9ML7 - chains A and H of the 5 polymer chains in the assembly; structure by electron microscopy, 3.20 A resolution.

Chain A:
Molecule: Spike glycoprotein
From: Severe acute respiratory syndrome coronavirus 2
UniProtKB: P0DTC2 (SPIKE_SARS2); residue numbers follow UniProt; this construct covers 1-676, 680-1213
Chain sequence (1256 residues; each row starts with the number of its first residue; note: 3 numbers in that range are skipped by the numbering (no residue carries them; nothing is unmodelled there)):
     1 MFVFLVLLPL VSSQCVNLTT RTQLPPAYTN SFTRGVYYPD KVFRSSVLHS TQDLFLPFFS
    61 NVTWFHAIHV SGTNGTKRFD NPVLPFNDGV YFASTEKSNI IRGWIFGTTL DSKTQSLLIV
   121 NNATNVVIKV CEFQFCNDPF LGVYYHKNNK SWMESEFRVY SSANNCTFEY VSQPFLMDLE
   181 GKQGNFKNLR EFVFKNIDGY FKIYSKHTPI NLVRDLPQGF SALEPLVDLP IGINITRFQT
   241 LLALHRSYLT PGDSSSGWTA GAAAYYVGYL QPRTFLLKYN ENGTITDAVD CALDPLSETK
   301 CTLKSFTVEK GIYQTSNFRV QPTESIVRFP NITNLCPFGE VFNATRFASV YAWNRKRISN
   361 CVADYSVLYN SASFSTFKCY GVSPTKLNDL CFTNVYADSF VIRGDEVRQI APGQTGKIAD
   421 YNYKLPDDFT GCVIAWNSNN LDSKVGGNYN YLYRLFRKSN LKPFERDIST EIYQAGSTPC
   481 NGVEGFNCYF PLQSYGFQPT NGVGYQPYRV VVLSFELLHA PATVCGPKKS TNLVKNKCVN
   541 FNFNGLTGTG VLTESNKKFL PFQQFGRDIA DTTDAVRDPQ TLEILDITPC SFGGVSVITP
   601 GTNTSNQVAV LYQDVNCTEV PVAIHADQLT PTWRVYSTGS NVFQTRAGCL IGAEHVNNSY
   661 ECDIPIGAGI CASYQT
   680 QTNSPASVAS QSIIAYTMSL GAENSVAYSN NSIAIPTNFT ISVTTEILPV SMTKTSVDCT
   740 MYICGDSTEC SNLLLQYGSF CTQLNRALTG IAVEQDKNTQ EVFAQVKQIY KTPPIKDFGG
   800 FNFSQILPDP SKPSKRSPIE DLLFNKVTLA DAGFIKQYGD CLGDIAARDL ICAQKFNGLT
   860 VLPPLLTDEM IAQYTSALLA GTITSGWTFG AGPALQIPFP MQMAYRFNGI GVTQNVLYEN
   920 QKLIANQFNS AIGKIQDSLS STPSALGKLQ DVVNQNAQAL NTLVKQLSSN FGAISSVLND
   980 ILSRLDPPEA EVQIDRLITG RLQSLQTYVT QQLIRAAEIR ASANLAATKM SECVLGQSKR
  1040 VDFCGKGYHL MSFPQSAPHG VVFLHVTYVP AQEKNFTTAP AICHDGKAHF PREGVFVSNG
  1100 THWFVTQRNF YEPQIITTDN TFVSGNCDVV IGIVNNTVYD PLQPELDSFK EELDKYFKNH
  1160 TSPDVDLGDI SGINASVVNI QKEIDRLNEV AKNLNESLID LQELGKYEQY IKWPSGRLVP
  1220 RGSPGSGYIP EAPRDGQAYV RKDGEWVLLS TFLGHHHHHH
Unresolved in the structure: 1-26, 70-77, 144-164, 173-185, 246-262, 623-635, 680-688, 828-853, 1148-1259
Differences from the reference sequence: engineered mutation Pro-817 (Phe in P0DTC2), Pro-892 (Ala in P0DTC2), Pro-899 (Ala in P0DTC2), Pro-942 (Ala in P0DTC2), Pro-986 (Lys in P0DTC2), Pro-987 (Val in P0DTC2); expression tag (1214-1259)
Swiss-Prot annotation at these positions:
  - region: Asn-280 to Cys-301 (Putative superantigen), Arg-403 to Asp-405 (Integrin-binding motif), Asn-448 to Phe-456 (Immunodominant HLA epitope recognized by the CD8+), Ser-816 to Tyr-837 (Fusion peptide 1), Lys-835 to Phe-855 (Fusion peptide 2), Asp-1163 to Glu-1202 (Heptad repeat 2)
  - site: Arg-815, Ser-816 (Cleavage)
  - glycosylation: Asn-17 (N-linked (GlcNAc...) (complex) asparagine), Asn-61 (N-linked (GlcNAc...) (hybrid) asparagine), Asn-74 (N-linked (GlcNAc...) (complex) asparagine), Asn-122 (N-linked (GlcNAc...) (hybrid) asparagine), Asn-149 (N-linked (GlcNAc...) (complex) asparagine), Asn-165 (N-linked (GlcNAc...) (complex) asparagine), Asn-234 (N-linked (GlcNAc...) (high mannose) asparagine), Asn-282 (N-linked (GlcNAc...) (complex) asparagine), Thr-323 (O-linked (GalNAc) threonine), Ser-325 (O-linked (HexNAc...) serine), Asn-331 (N-linked (GlcNAc...) (complex) asparagine), Asn-343 (N-linked (GlcNAc...) (complex) asparagine), Asn-603 (N-linked (GlcNAc...) (hybrid) asparagine), Asn-616 (N-linked (GlcNAc...) (complex) asparagine), Asn-657 (N-linked (GlcNAc...) (complex) asparagine), Thr-676 (O-linked (GlcNAc...) threonine), Asn-709 (N-linked (GlcNAc...) (high mannose) asparagine), Asn-717 (N-linked (GlcNAc...) (hybrid) asparagine), Asn-801 (N-linked (GlcNAc...) (hybrid) asparagine), Asn-1074 (N-linked (GlcNAc...) (hybrid) asparagine) and 5 more in UniProt
  - natural variant: Leu-5 (L5F: In strain: Iota/B.1.526), Ser-13 (S13I: In strain: Epsilon/B.1.427/B.1.429), Leu-18 (L18F: In strain: Beta/B.1.351, Gamma/P.1 and 1 more), Thr-19 (T19I: In strain: Omicron/BQ.1.1, Omicron/XBB.1.5 and 1 more; T19R: In strain: Delta/B.1.617.2, Omicron/BA.2 and 4 more), Thr-20 (T20N: In strain: Gamma/P.1), Leu-24 to Ala-27 (sequence variant, change not given here; In strain: Omicron/BA.2, Omicron/BA.2.12.1 and 6 more), Pro-26 (P26S: In strain: Gamma/P.1), Gln-52 (Q52H: In strain: Omicron/EG.5.1), Ala-67 (A67V: In strain: Eta/B.1.525, Omicron/BA.1), His-69 to Val-70 (deletion: In strain: Alpha/B.1.1.7, Eta/B.1.525 and 5 more), Gly-75 (G75V: In strain: Lambda/C.37), Thr-76 (T76I: In strain: Lambda/C.37), 79 further natural variant entries in UniProt
  - mutagenesis: His-69 to Val-70 (Increased incorporation of cleaved spike into virions), Asn-121 (N121Q: Partial loss of biliverdin affinity), Arg-190 (R190K: Partial loss of biliverdin affinity), Asn-234 (N234Q: Increased resistance to neutralizing antibodies), Asn-331 (N331Q: Reduced viral infectivity), Asn-343 (N343Q: Reduced viral infectivity), Leu-452 (L452R: Increased resistance to neutralizing antibodies. Decreases HLA binding to NF9 epitope. Increased binding affinity to human ACE2), Tyr-453 (Y453F: Decreased HLA binding to NF9 epitope. Increased binding affinity to human ACE2), Ala-475 (A475V: Increased resistance to neutralizing antibodies), Val-483 (V483A: Increased resistance to neutralizing antibodies), Glu-484 (E484D: Increased replication in human TMEM106B overexpressing cells), Phe-490 (F490L: Increased resistance to neutralizing antibodies and human covalescent sera neutralization), 6 further mutagenesis entries in UniProt
Disulfide bonds: Cys-131/Cys-166, Cys-291/Cys-301, Cys-336/Cys-361, Cys-379/Cys-432, Cys-391/Cys-525, Cys-480/Cys-488, Cys-617/Cys-649, Cys-662/Cys-671, Cys-738/Cys-760, Cys-743/Cys-749, Cys-1032/Cys-1043, Cys-1082/Cys-1126
Covalently attached groups: N-acetylglucosamine (NAG) linked to Asn-282, Asn-331, Asn-343, Asn-603, Asn-616, Asn-657, Asn-709, Asn-717, Asn-1074, Asn-1098, Asn-1134
What the authors report for this chain:
  - mutagenesis - R357N, Y396T: decreased binding to M8b-B1

Chain H:
Molecule: M8b-C10 heavy chain
From: Oryctolagus cuniculus
Chain sequence (221 residues; row label = number of the first residue in the row; note: 1 number in that range is skipped by the numbering (no residue carries it; nothing is unmodelled there); a row labelled like 82A-82B holds insertion residues (82A, then the next letters in order)):
     2 QSLEESGGDL VKPGASLTLT CTASGFTFSR YYMSWVRQAP GKGLQWIGCI D
   52A N
    53 TIDTTYYASW AKGRFTISKT SSTTVTLQMT
82A-82B SL
    83 SAADTATYFC ARGMVVV
   101 DLWGPGTLVT VSSGQPKAPS VFPLAPSSKS TSGGTAALGC LVKDYFPEPV TVSWNSGALT
   161 SGVHTFPAVL QSSGLYSLSS VVTVPSSSLG TQTYICNVNH KPSNTKVDKR VEPKSCDKTH
Unresolved in the structure: 114-220
Disulfide bonds: Cys-22/Cys-92

How chain A and chain H interact:
Contacting residue pairs (18; chain A residue first):
  Val-445(A) / Asp-101(H)
  Gln-498(A) / Tyr-32(H)
  Pro-499(A) / Val-98(H)  hydrophobic
  Thr-500(A) / Tyr-32(H)
  Thr-500(A) / Tyr-33(H)  hydrogen bond (backbone-backbone)
  Thr-500(A) / Arg-94(H)
  Thr-500(A) / Val-98(H)
  Thr-500(A) / Val-99(H)
  Thr-500(A) / Asp-101(H)
  Asn-501(A) / Arg-31(H)
  Asn-501(A) / Tyr-33(H)
  Gly-502(A) / Arg-31(H)
  Gly-502(A) / Tyr-33(H)
  Gly-502(A) / Asn-52A(H)
  Val-503(A) / Asn-52A(H)
  Gly-504(A) / Asn-52A(H)
  Tyr-505(A) / Ser-30(H)
  Tyr-505(A) / Arg-31(H)
Interface residues without a listed pair, chain A (10 interface residues in all): Arg-403
Interface residues without a listed pair, chain H (11 interface residues in all): Asp-52, Gly-95
The authors on this interface:
  - epitope / paratope residues, chain A: Gln-498(A)

In short:
10 residues of chain A face 11 of chain H across their interface; the contacts include 1 hydrogen bond. Its
one hydrogen bond, Thr-500(A)/Tyr-33(H), is backbone to backbone. The paper reports that R357N and Y396T of
chain A reduce binding to M8b-B1; the epitope/paratope residue Gln-498(A).
Chain A is Spike glycoprotein (Severe acute respiratory syndrome coronavirus 2) and chain H is M8b-C10 heavy
chain (Oryctolagus cuniculus); the structure, Structure of the SARS-CoV-2 Spike 6P in complex with the rabbit
M8b-C10 Fab, was determined by electron microscopy, deposited together with 9ML4, 9ML5, 9ML8 and 9ML9.
